Entry 7M3T (X-ray diffraction, 3.20 A resolution); this record covers chains V and HH of the 39 polymer chains in the assembly.

== Chain V ==
Molecule: 10-nt RNA strand
Source organism: Satellite tobacco mosaic virus
Sequence (10 nucleotides; numbered 162 to 171; the number before each row is that of its first residue):
   162 AAAAAAAAAA
Unresolved in the structure: 170-171

== Chain HH ==
Protein: Coat protein
Source organism: Satellite tobacco mosaic virus
UniProt: P17574 (COAT_STMV); residues 1-159 here = UniProt positions 1-159
Amino-acid sequence (159 residues; row label = number of the first residue in the row):
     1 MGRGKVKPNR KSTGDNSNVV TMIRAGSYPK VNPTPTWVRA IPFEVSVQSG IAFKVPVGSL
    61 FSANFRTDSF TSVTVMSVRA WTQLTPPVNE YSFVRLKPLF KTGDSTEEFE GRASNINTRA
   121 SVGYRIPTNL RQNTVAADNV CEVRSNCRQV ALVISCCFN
Unresolved in the structure: 1-15

== Interface between chain V and chain HH ==
Residue-residue contacts (11; chain V residue first):
  A164(V) - Trp37(HH)  base contact
  A164(V) - Val38(HH)  base contact
  A164(V) - Arg39(HH)  base contact
  A165(V) - Val38(HH)  base contact
  A165(V) - Arg39(HH)  sugar contact
  A165(V) - Ala40(HH)  hydrogen bond to the sugar
  A166(V) - Ala40(HH)  sugar contact
  A166(V) - Arg79(HH)  hydrogen bond to the phosphate
  A166(V) - Val153(HH)  sugar contact
  A166(V) - Ser155(HH)  hydrogen bond to the sugar
  A167(V) - Arg79(HH)  salt bridge to the phosphate
Other interface residues (no listed pair), chain HH (8 interface residues in all): Ser77

== Overview ==
Chain V and chain HH form an interface of 4 and 8 residues respectively; the contacts include 3 hydrogen bonds
and 1 salt bridge. Polar contacts include A165(V)-Ala40(HH), A166(V)-Ser155(HH) and A166(V)-Arg79(HH).
Chain V is a 10-nt RNA strand and chain HH is Coat protein, both from Satellite tobacco mosaic virus; the
structure, Crystallographic structure of a cubic crystal of STMV (80.7 degree rotation about 111) grown from
chloride, was determined by X-ray diffraction together with 5BKL, 5BKN, 7M2T, 7M2V, 7M50 and 7M57 from the
same study.
